PDB entry 4C9X | X-ray diffraction, 1.20 A resolution | chain A

Chain A:
Molecule: 7,8-dihydro-8-oxoguanine triphosphatase
Source organism: Homo sapiens
Notes: EC 3.6.1.55, 3.6.1.56
Reference sequence: P36639 (8ODP_HUMAN); numbering as in UniProt (aligned over 1-156)
Chain sequence (158 residues; row label = number of the first residue in the row; numbers below 1 keep their minus sign (Gly-1 is residue -1)):
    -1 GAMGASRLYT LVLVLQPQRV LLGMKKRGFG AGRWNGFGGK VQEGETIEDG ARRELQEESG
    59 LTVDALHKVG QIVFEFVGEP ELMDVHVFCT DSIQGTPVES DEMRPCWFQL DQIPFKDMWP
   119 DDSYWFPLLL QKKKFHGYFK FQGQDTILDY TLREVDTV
Disordered / not traced: -1 to 2
Differences from the reference sequence: expression tag (-1 to 0)
Small-molecule neighbours: S-crizotinib (VHS; 3-[(1S)-1-(2,6-dichloro-3-fluorophenyl)ethoxy]-5-(1-piperidin-4-ylpyrazol-4-yl)pyridin-2-amine): Tyr7, Leu9, Phe27, Asn33, Gly34, Phe72, Phe74, Glu77, Met81, Val83, Trp117, Asp119, Asp120, Phe139, Gln142
Curated features (UniProtKB/Swiss-Prot):
  - motif: Gly37 to Gly58 (Nudix box)
  - binding site (2-oxo-dATP): Thr8, Asn33, Phe35 to Lys38, Trp117 to Asp120
  - binding site (8-oxo-dGMP): Thr8, Lys23, Asn33, Trp117 to Asp120
  - binding site (8-oxo-dGTP): Thr8, Lys23, Asn33, Phe35 to Lys38, Trp117 to Asp120
  - binding site (N(6)-methyl-AMP): Thr8, Lys23, Trp117 to Asp120
  - binding site (O(6)-methyl-dGMP): Thr8, Lys23, Asn33, Trp117 to Asp120
  - binding site (8-oxo-ATP): Phe27, Phe35 to Lys38, Glu52, Glu56, Trp117 to Asp120
  - binding site (Mg(2+)): Gly36, Glu52, Glu55, Glu56, Glu100
  - natural variant: Val83 (V83M: Decreased localization to mitochondrion)
  - mutagenesis: Phe27 (F27A: Reduces 2-oxo-dATPase and 8-oxo-dGTPase activities), Gly36 (G36R: Reduces activity by 97%), Gly37 (G37F: Loss of activity), Val39 (V39E: Loss of activity), Gln40 (Q40P: Reduces activity by 97%), Gly42 (G42I: Reduces activity by 60%), Ile45 (I45K: Loss of activity), Asp47 (D47P: Loss of activity), Gly48 (G48M: Loss of activity), Ala49 (A49P: Loss of activity), Leu53 (L53P: Loss of activity), Gln54 (Q54P: Loss of activity), 17 further mutagenesis entries in UniProt

Summary:
Ligands of chain A: S-crizotinib. UniProt lists 10 residues binding 2-oxo-dATP, 7 residues binding 8-oxo-dGMP,
11 residues binding 8-oxo-dGTP and 6 N(6)-methyl-AMP-binding residues.
Chain A is 7,8-dihydro-8-oxoguanine triphosphatase (Homo sapiens); the structure, Crystal structure of NUDT1
(MTH1) with S-crizotinib, was determined by X-ray diffraction, deposited together with 4C9W.
